PDB entry 8JP9 | electron microscopy, 3.37 A resolution | chains A and E of the 8 polymer chains in the assembly

Chain A (and E):
Molecule: Protein ERGIC-53
Source organism: Homo sapiens
Notes: chain E of this document is another copy of the same molecule, construct and numbering; everything in this record applies to it too
UniProtKB: P49257 (LMAN1_HUMAN); residues 1-510 here = UniProt positions 1-510
Amino-acid sequence (522 residues; each row starts with the number of its first residue):
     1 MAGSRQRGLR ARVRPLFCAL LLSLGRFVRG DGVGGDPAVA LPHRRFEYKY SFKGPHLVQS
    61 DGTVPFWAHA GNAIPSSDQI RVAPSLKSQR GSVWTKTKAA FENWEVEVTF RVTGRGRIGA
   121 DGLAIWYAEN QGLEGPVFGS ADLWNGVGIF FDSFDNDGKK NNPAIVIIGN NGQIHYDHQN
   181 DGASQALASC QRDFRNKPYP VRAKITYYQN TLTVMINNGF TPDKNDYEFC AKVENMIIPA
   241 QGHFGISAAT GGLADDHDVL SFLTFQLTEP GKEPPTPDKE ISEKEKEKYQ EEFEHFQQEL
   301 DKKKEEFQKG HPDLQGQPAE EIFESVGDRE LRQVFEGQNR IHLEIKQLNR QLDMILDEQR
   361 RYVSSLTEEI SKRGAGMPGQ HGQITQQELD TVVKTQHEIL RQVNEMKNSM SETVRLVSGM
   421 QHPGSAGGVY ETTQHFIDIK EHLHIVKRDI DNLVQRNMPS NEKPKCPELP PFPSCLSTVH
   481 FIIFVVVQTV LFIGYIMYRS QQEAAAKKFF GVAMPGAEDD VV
Not modelled in the structure: 1-41, 368-522
Differences from the reference sequence: expression tag (511-522)
Curated features (UniProtKB/Swiss-Prot):
  - region: R499 to F510 (Mediates interaction with RAB3GAP1, RAB3GAP2 and UBXN6)
  - motif: F509, F510 (ER export motif)
  - binding site (a carbohydrate): S88, D121, N156, H178, G251 to L253
  - binding site (Ca(2+)): D152, F154, N156, D181
  - site: Q501 (Required for ER export)
  - modified residue: S425 (Phosphoserine)
  - natural variant: W67 (W67S: In F5F8D1)
Disulfide bonds: C190-C230
Bound ions: Ca2+ site 1: D152, F154, N156, D181; Ca2+ site 2: D155, D157, N161, N162, D181

Interface between chain A and chain E:
Contacting residue pairs (7; chain A residue first):
  K160(A) - F220(E)
  N161(A) - E228(E)
  Q191(A) - R192(E)
  Q191(A) - E228(E)
  R192(A) - Q191(E)
  F220(A) - K160(E)
  E228(A) - Q191(E)
Interface residues without a listed pair, chain A (9 interface residues in all): N218, E330, L348
Interface residues without a listed pair, chain E (9 interface residues in all): N161, N218, L331, L348

Summary:
Chain A and chain E each contribute 9 residues to their interface. The Ca2+ site 1 is built by D152(A),
F154(A), N156(A) and D181(A). UniProt lists 7 carbohydrate-binding residues and 4 Ca2+-binding residues on
chain A.
Chain A and chain E are both Protein ERGIC-53 (Homo sapiens); the structure, Cryo-EM structure of the head
region of full-length ERGIC-53 with MCFD2 (Substate D), was determined by electron microscopy, deposited
together with 8JP4, 8JP5, 8JP6, 8JP7, 8JP8 and 8JPG.
